Entry 6ZU5 (electron microscopy, 2.90 A resolution); this record covers chains L50 and LA0 of the 74 polymer chains in the assembly.

[Chain L50]
Molecule: 25S rRNA
Source organism: Paranosema locustae
Sequence (2639 nucleotides; row label = number of the first residue in the row):
     1 ACACACCCCG GUGGGGGAUC CCUCGGCCUG CGCGCCGGGC AAGGACGCGG ACGCACGCGA
    61 UAGACGGCAC GAUCCUCAGA CACGACUGCC GGUCUCCGAC AGCGGCGCAG CCGCAGACAA
   121 CCCCCCGGAC UUAAGCAUAU CACUAGGGGG CGGAGAAGAA ACCAACAGGG AUUCCUGCAG
   181 UAGCGGCGAG CGAACAGGGA CGAGCCCGCA UGGCAAUCGG CAUCGCCGAG UUGUGACAGC
   241 GCACCGCGAA CGCCCCGGAC AGGGCGGCCA CAGAGGGCGA CAGCCCCGUA GCAGCGCGCA
   301 GCGGAGCGAG UAGCGCUGCU UGGUCAUGCA GCGCGAAGCG GUGGUGGCGC CAUCGAAGGC
   361 UAAAUACGCC GCAGGACCGA UAGCGCACAA GUACCGCGAG GGGACGGCGA CGAGCAGCCC
   421 GCAGGGGCGG CGAAAGCGUG AAACCACCGG GGCGCCCACU UGUGGGCCCC GUCUUGAAAC
   481 ACGGACCAAG GAGUGCAUGU GCGCAGCGAG UCCGCUCCGC GGCGCAGCGA AGGCCAUCGA
   541 GCUGCGCACA UGCGACCCGA UAGGCAGUGA ACUACGCCUG GGCAGGGCGA AGCCCGCGGA
   601 AACGCAGGUG GAGGCCCCGA GCCGUUCUGA CGUGCAAUUC GAUGGCGCGA CCUGGGCGUA
   661 GCGGCGAAAG ACCAAUCGAA CUGCCUGGUA GCUGGUUCCC UCCGAAAUGU CCCGCAGGAC
   721 AGCGGGCGCC CCGCAGGUCU GCCGCGUAGA GCAAUGGCGC GGCGUCCGGC AGCGCCGGCG
   781 CACCCCCAAA CUGCGAAGCG GCAGGGCGCG CGCAGCAGCG UGCGCGCGCA CAACUGCGGG
   841 CGCCUAGUGG GCCGCCGCUG GUAAGCAGCG CCGGCAAUGA GGACACAACC UCGUGCGCGG
   901 GCAAGGGACC CCAGCUGCGC ACACAGACGA AGGGCGCGGG CGCGUCGCGA CAGCAGGGCG
   961 GUGGCCAUAG AGGUCGGCAC CCGCUAAGAA CCGUGUUGCA ACGUACCUGC CGAACACGCC
  1021 CGCCCCGAAA AUGGACGGUG CUCAGCGCAG CCCCGACCCC GCGCACGCAC AGCGUGGUAG
  1081 GAGGGCGCGC CGGCGCCGCA GAAGCGCAUG CGUGCGCAUG CGUGGAGGCA CCCGCGGCGC
  1141 AGAUCUUGGU GGCAGUAGCA CACUCGGGCG CGAGCCCCGA GGGCCGGGAG ACGGGUUCUU
  1201 CCGCCAGGCC GCUCCGCGGA AGGUGAGCCG GGUCCUAAGG ACGCGCUGGC CCGCAACCGA
  1261 CAGGCAAGCG GGCACACAUU CCCGCGCCGU GUGCCAUGCG GCAACGCACC GUGCGCGGCC
  1321 GGGCGCAGGG CUGGCGCCGG GGGCCCUCCU CCCCCGCAAA GCGGCCCGCC UGCGGACUCU
  1381 UGCAGCACGA GGCAGCCCGC GCCGCGUGGC GGGGCCGUCG CCGCGCGCCA GGACUCGCCC
  1441 CCCGUGAAGC CCCGCGCACG CACACACACG CCCGUACCAA UCCGCACCAG GGCUCCAGGG
  1501 CGCGCACCCC ACGGCCAGGG CCCACGCAGG UUUGGGAAUU CGGCAAGCUG GAUCCGCAAC
  1561 CUCGGGACAA GGAUUGGCUC CGGGCGCCGG AGCUGUCGCU UCCAAGGGGA AUCCGACUGU
  1621 UUAGUAAAAA CAUAGCCUUG CGCCGCACGC AAGGUGAAUU CUGCCCAGUG CCCGGGACGU
  1681 CACGCCGGCG CGACCCGCGC ACGCACGGGU CAACGGCGGG AGUAACUAUG ACUCUCUUAA
  1741 GGUAGCCAAA CGCCUCGUCA UCUAAUUAGU GACGCGCAUG AAUGGAGCAA CGAGAUUCCC
  1801 ACUGUCCCUA CCUGCUCCCC AGCGAACCCA CUGCCAAGGG AACGGGCUUG GCGCAGUCAG
  1861 CGGGGAAAGA AGACCCUGUU GAGCUUGACU CUAGUGUGGG GCCGCGGCGC GCCGCGCCGG
  1921 CGUAGGCAGG UGGGAGGUGC GCCGUGAGUG AAAGACCACU GCGCGCGCGC GCGCCCGCUU
  1981 CGCGCAGCAA CGCCCCCAGA UGGGGAGUUU GGCUGGGGCG GCACGUCUGC UAGACCCCAA
  2041 CGCAGACGUC CUACGGUGGG CUCAGCGCGG ACAGAACCCG CGCGUCGAGC ACAAGGGCAA
  2101 ACGCCCGCCU CACGGCGCCC CCCCGGGUGC CGGCGGGAAA CCGGGGCCUA GCGAUCCCUC
  2161 GCGCAUGCAC GCCGCGUCGC GGGGGUGGCU GAAAAGUUAC CACAGGGAUA ACUGGCUUGU
  2221 GGCGGCCAAG CGUCCGCAGC GACGCCGCUU UUUGAUUCUU CGAUGUCGGC UCUUCCUAGC
  2281 AUGGCGUGGC AGCGCGCGCC AAGUGUUGGA UUGUUCACCC ACUGACAGGG AACGUGAGCU
  2341 GGGUUUAGAC CGUCGUGAGA CAGGUUAGUU UUACCCUACU GAGCGCGGAC ACACCGGGCA
  2401 GCGCGGGCUA GUACGAGAGG AACGCCCGUG CGGGGCCGCU GGUCCGCGCC UGUCCGACAG
  2461 GGCAGGUGCG CCGCUACGCC CCGUGCGUGU ACGGCUGGAC GCCUCUAAGC CGGAGCCGCC
  2521 CCCCCGUGUG UCUAAACCCC UGGUUUCCGC CCCCCGCGAC CACGACGCGG CCGGGGGCUG
  2581 GUGCUGUGCG CGUGCGAGCU CUGCGAGCCG CUGAGGCUUC CAGACCCCUG CGGGGUGUU
Not modelled in the structure: 1-3, 771-773, 943-1016, 1357-1360, 1406-1425, 1676-1678, 1909-1973, 2385-2386, 2500-2501, 2538-2542, 2593, 2601-2602
Bound ions: Mg2+ site 1 near C21 (its only coordinating residue here); Mg2+ site 2 near A41 (its only coordinating residue here); Mg2+ site 3 near U61 (its only coordinating residue here); Mg2+ site 4: C65, G66; Mg2+ site 5: G128, C565 (shared with 2 residues of chain LN0); Mg2+ site 6: G135, C136, G1881; Mg2+ site 7: G135, C136; Mg2+ site 8 near C143 (its only coordinating residue here); Mg2+ site 9 near A156 (its only coordinating residue here); Mg2+ site 10 near G208 (its only coordinating residue here); Mg2+ site 11 near A249 (its only coordinating residue here); Mg2+ site 12 near G318 (its only coordinating residue here); 100 more Mg2+ sites not listed

[Chain LA0]
Molecule: uL2
Source organism: Paranosema locustae
Chain sequence (247 residues; numbered 1 to 247; the number before each row is that of its first residue):
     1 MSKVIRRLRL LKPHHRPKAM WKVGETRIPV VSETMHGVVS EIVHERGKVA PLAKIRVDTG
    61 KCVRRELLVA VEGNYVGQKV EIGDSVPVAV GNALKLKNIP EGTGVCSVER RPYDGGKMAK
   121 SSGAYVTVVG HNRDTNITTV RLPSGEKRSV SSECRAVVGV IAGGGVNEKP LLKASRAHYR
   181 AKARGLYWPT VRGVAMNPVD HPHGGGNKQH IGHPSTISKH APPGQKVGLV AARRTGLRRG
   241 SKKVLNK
Not modelled in the structure: 1
Bound ions: Mg2+: His-203, His-210 (shared with A2358(L50) of chain L50)

[How chain L50 and chain LA0 interact]
Contacting residue pairs (230):
  G576(L50) with Lys-18(LA0), sugar contact
  C577(L50) with Lys-18(LA0), hydrogen bond to the sugar; Trp-21(LA0), sugar contact; Arg-46(LA0), salt bridge to the phosphate; Lys-182(LA0), phosphate contact
  C578(L50) with Met-20(LA0), sugar contact; Trp-21(LA0), hydrogen bond to the phosphate; Arg-46(LA0), salt bridge to the phosphate
  G614(L50) with Lys-173(LA0), salt bridge to the phosphate; Ala-174(LA0), hydrogen bond to the base; Ser-175(LA0), hydrogen bond to the base
  A650(L50) with Ala-174(LA0), base contact; Ser-175(LA0), phosphate contact; His-178(LA0), sugar contact; Tyr-179(LA0), hydrogen bond to the phosphate; Trp-188(LA0), base contact
  C651(L50) with His-178(LA0), salt bridge to the phosphate
  G658(L50) with His-14(LA0), sugar contact
  U659(L50) with His-14(LA0), sugar contact
  G663(L50) with Lys-3(LA0), hydrogen bond to the base; Val-4(LA0), phosphate contact
  G664(L50) with Lys-3(LA0), hydrogen bond to the base; Val-4(LA0), phosphate contact; Arg-9(LA0), phosphate contact; Lys-12(LA0), salt bridge to the phosphate
  C665(L50) with Lys-3(LA0), base contact; Arg-9(LA0), salt bridge to the phosphate; His-14(LA0), salt bridge to the phosphate; His-15(LA0), salt bridge to the phosphate
  G666(L50) with Arg-9(LA0), salt bridge to the phosphate; Tyr-187(LA0), hydrogen bond to the phosphate; Asp-200(LA0), hydrogen bond to the base
  A667(L50) with Tyr-187(LA0), phosphate contact; Pro-189(LA0), sugar contact; Val-191(LA0), sugar contact
  A668(L50) with Val-191(LA0), base contact; Ala-195(LA0), hydrogen bond to the sugar; Met-196(LA0), base contact; Asp-200(LA0), base contact
  G670(L50) with Asn-197(LA0), hydrogen bond to the sugar; Val-199(LA0), base contact
  A679(L50) with Ser-2(LA0), base contact; Lys-3(LA0), base contact
  A1238(L50) with Lys-18(LA0), phosphate contact; Met-20(LA0), sugar contact
  G1239(L50) with Lys-18(LA0), phosphate contact
  C1316(L50) with Arg-56(LA0), hydrogen bond to the phosphate; Val-63(LA0), sugar contact; Arg-65(LA0), salt bridge to the phosphate
  G1317(L50) with Arg-56(LA0), salt bridge to the phosphate; Arg-65(LA0), salt bridge to the phosphate
  C1443(L50) with Val-166(LA0), hydrogen bond to the base; Lys-169(LA0), salt bridge to the phosphate; Leu-171(LA0), base contact; Arg-180(LA0), hydrogen bond to the base; Arg-184(LA0), hydrogen bond to the base
  G1444(L50) with His-44(LA0), salt bridge to the phosphate; Tyr-179(LA0), stacking on the base; Ala-183(LA0), sugar contact
  U1445(L50) with His-44(LA0), salt bridge to the phosphate; Arg-46(LA0), phosphate contact; Gly-47(LA0), phosphate contact
  A1447(L50) with Met-20(LA0), sugar contact
  A1630(L50) with Gln-209(LA0), phosphate contact
  C1631(L50) with Arg-192(LA0), salt bridge to the phosphate; Ala-195(LA0), sugar contact; Gln-209(LA0), hydrogen bond to the phosphate
  A1632(L50) with Pro-189(LA0), phosphate contact; Thr-190(LA0), phosphate contact; Val-191(LA0), phosphate contact; Arg-192(LA0), salt bridge to the phosphate
  U1633(L50) with Ala-174(LA0), sugar contact; Trp-188(LA0), sugar contact; Pro-189(LA0), phosphate contact; Thr-190(LA0), hydrogen bond to the phosphate
  A1634(L50) with Leu-171(LA0), hydrogen bond to the sugar; Leu-172(LA0), sugar contact; Lys-173(LA0), sugar contact; Ala-177(LA0), phosphate contact; Trp-188(LA0), hydrogen bond to the phosphate
  G1635(L50) with Pro-170(LA0), phosphate contact; Leu-171(LA0), hydrogen bond to the phosphate
  C1637(L50) with Leu-237(LA0), phosphate contact
  U1638(L50) with Leu-229(LA0), base contact; Thr-235(LA0), sugar contact; Gly-236(LA0), sugar contact; Leu-237(LA0), phosphate contact; Arg-238(LA0), phosphate contact
  U1639(L50) with Leu-229(LA0), sugar contact; Val-230(LA0), hydrogen bond to the sugar; Ala-231(LA0), sugar contact; Ala-232(LA0), phosphate contact; Arg-233(LA0), phosphate contact; Arg-234(LA0), sugar contact; Arg-238(LA0), salt bridge to the phosphate
  G1640(L50) with Val-230(LA0), sugar contact; Ala-231(LA0), sugar contact; Arg-233(LA0), salt bridge to the phosphate
  C1641(L50) with Arg-233(LA0), salt bridge to the phosphate
  G1642(L50) with Arg-110(LA0), base contact; Met-118(LA0), base contact; Ala-119(LA0), base contact; Leu-142(LA0), base contact; Pro-143(LA0), base contact; Ser-144(LA0), hydrogen bond to the base; Glu-146(LA0), hydrogen bond to the sugar; Arg-148(LA0), hydrogen bond to the sugar
  C1643(L50) with Arg-110(LA0), salt bridge to the phosphate; Arg-148(LA0), salt bridge to the phosphate
  C1644(L50) with Arg-110(LA0), salt bridge to the phosphate
  G1645(L50) with Arg-16(LA0), hydrogen bond to the base; Pro-17(LA0), base contact; Lys-48(LA0), hydrogen bond to the phosphate; Arg-184(LA0), hydrogen bond to the base; Leu-186(LA0), base contact
  C1646(L50) with Lys-48(LA0), salt bridge to the phosphate; Arg-110(LA0), hydrogen bond to the base; Lys-117(LA0), hydrogen bond to the sugar; Met-118(LA0), sugar contact; Ala-119(LA0), hydrogen bond to the sugar; Lys-120(LA0), sugar contact
  A1647(L50) with Met-118(LA0), phosphate contact; Ala-119(LA0), hydrogen bond to the phosphate; Lys-120(LA0), hydrogen bond to the phosphate; Ser-121(LA0), hydrogen bond to the phosphate; Ala-124(LA0), phosphate contact; Pro-143(LA0), hydrogen bond to the sugar; Ser-144(LA0), hydrogen bond to the sugar
  C1648(L50) with Ser-121(LA0), sugar contact; Ser-122(LA0), hydrogen bond to the sugar; Gly-123(LA0), hydrogen bond to the base; Gly-164(LA0), base contact; Gly-165(LA0), base contact; Val-166(LA0), hydrogen bond to the base; Asn-167(LA0), hydrogen bond to the sugar
  G1649(L50) with Ser-121(LA0), sugar contact; Arg-180(LA0), salt bridge to the phosphate; Arg-184(LA0), salt bridge to the phosphate
  C1650(L50) with Arg-184(LA0), salt bridge to the phosphate; Leu-186(LA0), phosphate contact
  A1651(L50) with Leu-186(LA0), phosphate contact
  A1652(L50) with Arg-7(LA0), sugar contact; Leu-10(LA0), phosphate contact; Val-227(LA0), sugar contact; Gly-228(LA0), hydrogen bond to the sugar; Leu-229(LA0), base contact
  G1653(L50) with Arg-6(LA0), salt bridge to the phosphate; His-201(LA0), salt bridge to the phosphate; His-203(LA0), hydrogen bond to the phosphate; Val-227(LA0), phosphate contact; Gly-228(LA0), sugar contact
  G1654(L50) with Arg-192(LA0), phosphate contact; Gly-193(LA0), hydrogen bond to the phosphate; Val-194(LA0), hydrogen bond to the phosphate; His-203(LA0), phosphate contact
  U1655(L50) with Arg-192(LA0), salt bridge to the phosphate
  G1656(L50) with Arg-192(LA0), base contact
  G1663(L50) with Arg-239(LA0), salt bridge to the phosphate
  U1669(L50) with Pro-214(LA0), base contact
  G1670(L50) with Pro-214(LA0), sugar contact; Thr-216(LA0), hydrogen bond to the sugar
  C1671(L50) with Thr-216(LA0), hydrogen bond to the sugar; Ile-217(LA0), phosphate contact; Ser-218(LA0), sugar contact; Ala-231(LA0), sugar contact; Ala-232(LA0), hydrogen bond to the sugar
  C1672(L50) with Ser-218(LA0), phosphate contact; Lys-219(LA0), hydrogen bond to the phosphate; Ala-231(LA0), sugar contact; Ala-232(LA0), sugar contact; Arg-233(LA0), sugar contact
  C1673(L50) with Lys-247(LA0), sugar contact
  G1709(L50) with Arg-233(LA0), hydrogen bond to the base
  U1710(L50) with Arg-234(LA0), sugar contact; Thr-235(LA0), hydrogen bond to the sugar
  C1711(L50) with Thr-235(LA0), sugar contact; Gly-236(LA0), phosphate contact
  A1712(L50) with Gly-236(LA0), phosphate contact; Leu-237(LA0), hydrogen bond to the phosphate
  A1713(L50) with Pro-214(LA0), base contact; Ser-215(LA0), hydrogen bond to the sugar; Thr-235(LA0), hydrogen bond to the sugar; Gly-236(LA0), hydrogen bond to the phosphate
  C1714(L50) with Ile-211(LA0), phosphate contact; Gly-212(LA0), hydrogen bond to the sugar; His-213(LA0), hydrogen bond to the sugar; Pro-214(LA0), sugar contact
  G1715(L50) with His-210(LA0), phosphate contact; Ile-211(LA0), phosphate contact; Gly-212(LA0), hydrogen bond to the phosphate
  U1783(L50) with Gln-209(LA0), hydrogen bond to the sugar
  C1884(L50) with Ser-2(LA0), hydrogen bond to the phosphate; Pro-198(LA0), phosphate contact; Val-199(LA0), phosphate contact
  U1885(L50) with Ser-2(LA0), hydrogen bond to the phosphate; Pro-198(LA0), phosphate contact
  A1893(L50) with Pro-222(LA0), base contact
  G1894(L50) with His-220(LA0), hydrogen bond to the base; Pro-222(LA0), base contact; Pro-223(LA0), sugar contact
  U1895(L50) with Lys-219(LA0), sugar contact; His-220(LA0), hydrogen bond to the sugar
  G1896(L50) with His-220(LA0), sugar contact
  A1986(L50) with Val-30(LA0), base contact; Arg-111(LA0), salt bridge to the phosphate; Pro-112(LA0), sugar contact; Tyr-113(LA0), base contact
  G1987(L50) with Arg-111(LA0), sugar contact
  G2002(L50) with Pro-222(LA0), sugar contact
  G2003(L50) with Gln-225(LA0), phosphate contact
  G2004(L50) with Pro-222(LA0), base contact; Pro-223(LA0), sugar contact; Gly-224(LA0), sugar contact; Gln-225(LA0), phosphate contact
  G2005(L50) with Ser-2(LA0), hydrogen bond to the phosphate
  C2350(L50) with Gln-209(LA0), phosphate contact
  C2351(L50) with Lys-208(LA0), base contact
  G2352(L50) with Lys-208(LA0), salt bridge to the phosphate
  U2353(L50) with Lys-208(LA0), base contact
  G2355(L50) with His-210(LA0), base contact
  U2356(L50) with Gly-212(LA0), hydrogen bond to the sugar
  G2357(L50) with His-210(LA0), salt bridge to the phosphate; Gly-212(LA0), sugar contact
  A2358(L50) with Pro-198(LA0), phosphate contact; Gly-205(LA0), phosphate contact; Gly-206(LA0), hydrogen bond to the phosphate; His-210(LA0), salt bridge to the phosphate
  G2359(L50) with Gly-206(LA0), phosphate contact; Asn-207(LA0), base contact
  A2360(L50) with Asn-207(LA0), base contact
Other interface residues (no listed pair), chain L50 (94 interface residues in all): A669, C672, C673, A1237, C1442, U1618, U1886, C1985
Other interface residues (no listed pair), chain LA0 (115 interface residues in all): Arg-27, Glu-45, Arg-176, Gly-204, Ala-221, Lys-226

[Summary]
Chain L50 and chain LA0 form an interface of 94 and 115 residues respectively; the contacts include 64
hydrogen bonds, 35 salt bridges and 1 aromatic stacking contact. Among the polar pairs are
G614(L50)/Ala-174(LA0), G614(L50)/Ser-175(LA0) and G663(L50)/Lys-3(LA0). C65(L50) and G66(L50) form the Mg2+
site 4.
Here chain L50 is 25S rRNA and chain LA0 is uL2, both from Paranosema locustae. Entry 6ZU5 (Structure of the
Paranosema locustae ribosome in complex with Lso2) was determined by electron microscopy.
